8IO0 - chains A and B of the 4 polymer chains in the assembly; structure by electron microscopy, 3.19 A resolution.

Chain A (and B):
Protein: Potassium/sodium hyperpolarization-activated cyclic nucleotide-gated channel 3
From: Homo sapiens
Notes: chain B of this document is another copy of the same molecule, construct and numbering; everything in this record applies to it too
UniProtKB: Q9P1Z3 (HCN3_HUMAN); numbering as in UniProt (aligned over 1-774)
Chain sequence (774 residues; row label = number of the first residue in the row):
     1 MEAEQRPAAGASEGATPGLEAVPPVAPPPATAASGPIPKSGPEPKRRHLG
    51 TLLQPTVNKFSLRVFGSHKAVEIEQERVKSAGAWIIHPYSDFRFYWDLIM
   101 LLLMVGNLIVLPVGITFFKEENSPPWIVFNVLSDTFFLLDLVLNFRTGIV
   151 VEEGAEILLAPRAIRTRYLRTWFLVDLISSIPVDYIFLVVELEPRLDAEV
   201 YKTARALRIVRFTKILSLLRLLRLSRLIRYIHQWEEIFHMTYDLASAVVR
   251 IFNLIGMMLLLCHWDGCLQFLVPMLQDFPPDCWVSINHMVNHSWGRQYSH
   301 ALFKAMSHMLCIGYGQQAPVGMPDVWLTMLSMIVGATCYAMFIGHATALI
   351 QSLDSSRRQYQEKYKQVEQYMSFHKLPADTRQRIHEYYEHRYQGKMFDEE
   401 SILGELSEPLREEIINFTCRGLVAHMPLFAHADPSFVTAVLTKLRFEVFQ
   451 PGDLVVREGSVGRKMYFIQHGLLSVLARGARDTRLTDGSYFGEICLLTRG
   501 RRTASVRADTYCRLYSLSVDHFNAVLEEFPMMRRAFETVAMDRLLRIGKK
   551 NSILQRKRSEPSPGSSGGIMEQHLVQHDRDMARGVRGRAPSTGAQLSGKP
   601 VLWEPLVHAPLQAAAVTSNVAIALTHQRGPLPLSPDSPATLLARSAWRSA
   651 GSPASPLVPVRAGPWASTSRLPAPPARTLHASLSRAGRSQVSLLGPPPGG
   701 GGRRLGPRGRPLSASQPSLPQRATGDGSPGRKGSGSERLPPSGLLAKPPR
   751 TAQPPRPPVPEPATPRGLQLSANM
Unresolved in the structure: 1-49, 152-155, 192-204, 476-482, 547-774 (chain B: 1-49, 152-155, 192-204, 477-482, 547-774)
Small-molecule neighbours: adenosine-3',5'-cyclic-monophosphate (CMP): Val-456, Val-475, Thr-483, Gly-492, Glu-493, Ile-494, Cys-495, Arg-501, Arg-502, Thr-503, Ala-504, Ser-505, Val-506, Arg-543, Arg-546
Swiss-Prot annotation at these positions:
  - binding site (3',5'-cyclic AMP): Gly-492, Glu-493, Cys-495, Arg-502, Thr-503, Arg-543, Arg-546
  - modified residue: Ser-634 (Phosphoserine)
  - glycosylation: Asn-291 (N-linked (GlcNAc...) asparagine)
What the authors report for this chain:
  - binding site for adenosine-3',5'-cyclic-monophosphate: Cys-495, Thr-503, Arg-543
  - conformationally variable residues (domain motion, order/disorder transition): Ala-477 to Thr-483, Arg-543

Interface between chain A and chain B:
Pairs across the interface (55; chain A residue first):
  Arg-63(A) / Glu-389(B)  salt bridge
  His-239(A) / Arg-357(B)  hydrogen bond
  Ser-246(A) / Asp-354(B)  hydrogen bond
  Arg-250(A) / Leu-353(B)
  Cys-311(A) / Ile-312(B)  hydrophobic
  Ile-312(A) / Ile-312(B)
  Gly-313(A) / Ile-312(B)
  Gln-316(A) / Gln-316(B)
  Gln-317(A) / Gln-316(B)
  Ala-318(A) / Tyr-314(B)
  Pro-319(A) / His-300(B)
  Pro-319(A) / Phe-303(B)
  Val-320(A) / His-300(B)
  Val-325(A) / Phe-303(B)  hydrophobic
  Trp-326(A) / Ser-299(B)  hydrogen bond
  Thr-328(A) / Phe-303(B)
  Met-329(A) / Leu-302(B)  hydrophobic
  Met-329(A) / Phe-303(B)  hydrophobic
  Met-329(A) / Met-306(B)  hydrophobic
  Met-332(A) / Ile-312(B)  hydrophobic
  Ile-333(A) / Met-306(B)  hydrophobic
  Ala-336(A) / Tyr-339(B)  hydrogen bond (backbone-side chain)
  Tyr-339(A) / Tyr-339(B)
  Ala-340(A) / Phe-342(B)  hydrophobic
  Met-341(A) / Ile-350(B)
  Ile-343(A) / Ile-343(B)  hydrophobic
  Gly-344(A) / Thr-347(B)
  Gly-344(A) / Ile-350(B)
  His-345(A) / Ile-350(B)
  Gln-351(A) / Gln-351(B)  hydrogen bond
  Ser-356(A) / Gln-369(B)  hydrogen bond
  Gln-359(A) / Gln-366(B)
  Arg-391(A) / Phe-373(B)
  Gln-393(A) / Phe-373(B)
  Lys-395(A) / Gln-369(B)
  Lys-395(A) / Ser-372(B)
  Lys-395(A) / Phe-373(B)
  Met-396(A) / Gln-366(B)  hydrogen bond (backbone-side chain)
  Phe-397(A) / Gln-366(B)
  Phe-397(A) / Tyr-370(B)  hydrophobic
  Phe-397(A) / Phe-373(B)  hydrophobic
  Ile-402(A) / Val-367(B)  hydrophobic
  Glu-405(A) / Tyr-387(B)  hydrogen bond (backbone-side chain)
  Glu-405(A) / Tyr-388(B)
  Glu-405(A) / Tyr-392(B)
  Leu-406(A) / Tyr-387(B)
  Leu-406(A) / Tyr-388(B)
  Ser-407(A) / Tyr-387(B)
  Leu-410(A) / Ile-384(B)  hydrophobic
  Leu-410(A) / Tyr-387(B)  hydrophobic
  Glu-413(A) / Thr-380(B)
  Phe-417(A) / His-374(B)
  Phe-417(A) / Lys-375(B)
  Phe-417(A) / Leu-376(B)  hydrophobic
  Phe-417(A) / Pro-377(B)
Interface residues without a listed pair, chain A (54 interface residues in all): Leu-244, Ala-245, Met-322, Thr-337, Thr-347, Ala-348, Ser-355, Tyr-392, Glu-399, Leu-403, Pro-409, Glu-412, Ile-414, Thr-418
Interface residues without a listed pair, chain B (46 interface residues in all): Arg-296, Ser-307, Leu-310, Cys-311, Gly-315, Gln-361, Glu-362, Gln-393, Val-448, Phe-449, Gln-450, Asp-453, Arg-457

In short:
Chain A and chain B form an interface of 54 and 46 residues respectively; the contacts include 8 hydrogen
bonds and 1 salt bridge. Among the polar pairs are Arg-63(A)/Glu-389(B), His-239(A)/Arg-357(B) and
Ser-246(A)/Asp-354(B). Ligands of chain A: adenosine-3',5'-cyclic-monophosphate. The paper reports a binding
site for adenosine-3',5'-cyclic-monophosphate at Cys-495(A), Thr-503(A) and Arg-543(A); conformational
variability at Ala-477(A) and Arg-543(A).
Chain A and chain B are both Potassium/sodium hyperpolarization-activated cyclic nucleotide-gated channel 3
(Homo sapiens); the structure, Cryo-EM structure of human HCN3 channel with cAMP, was determined by electron
microscopy, deposited together with 8INZ.
